Entry 7JPV (electron microscopy, 3.40 A resolution); this record covers chains A and E of the 3 polymer chains in the assembly.

[Chain A]
Name: Voltage-dependent L-type calcium channel subunit alpha-1S
From: Oryctolagus cuniculus
Reference sequence: P07293 (CAC1S_RABIT); numbering as in UniProt (aligned over 1-1873)
Amino-acid sequence (1873 residues; each row starts with the number of its first residue):
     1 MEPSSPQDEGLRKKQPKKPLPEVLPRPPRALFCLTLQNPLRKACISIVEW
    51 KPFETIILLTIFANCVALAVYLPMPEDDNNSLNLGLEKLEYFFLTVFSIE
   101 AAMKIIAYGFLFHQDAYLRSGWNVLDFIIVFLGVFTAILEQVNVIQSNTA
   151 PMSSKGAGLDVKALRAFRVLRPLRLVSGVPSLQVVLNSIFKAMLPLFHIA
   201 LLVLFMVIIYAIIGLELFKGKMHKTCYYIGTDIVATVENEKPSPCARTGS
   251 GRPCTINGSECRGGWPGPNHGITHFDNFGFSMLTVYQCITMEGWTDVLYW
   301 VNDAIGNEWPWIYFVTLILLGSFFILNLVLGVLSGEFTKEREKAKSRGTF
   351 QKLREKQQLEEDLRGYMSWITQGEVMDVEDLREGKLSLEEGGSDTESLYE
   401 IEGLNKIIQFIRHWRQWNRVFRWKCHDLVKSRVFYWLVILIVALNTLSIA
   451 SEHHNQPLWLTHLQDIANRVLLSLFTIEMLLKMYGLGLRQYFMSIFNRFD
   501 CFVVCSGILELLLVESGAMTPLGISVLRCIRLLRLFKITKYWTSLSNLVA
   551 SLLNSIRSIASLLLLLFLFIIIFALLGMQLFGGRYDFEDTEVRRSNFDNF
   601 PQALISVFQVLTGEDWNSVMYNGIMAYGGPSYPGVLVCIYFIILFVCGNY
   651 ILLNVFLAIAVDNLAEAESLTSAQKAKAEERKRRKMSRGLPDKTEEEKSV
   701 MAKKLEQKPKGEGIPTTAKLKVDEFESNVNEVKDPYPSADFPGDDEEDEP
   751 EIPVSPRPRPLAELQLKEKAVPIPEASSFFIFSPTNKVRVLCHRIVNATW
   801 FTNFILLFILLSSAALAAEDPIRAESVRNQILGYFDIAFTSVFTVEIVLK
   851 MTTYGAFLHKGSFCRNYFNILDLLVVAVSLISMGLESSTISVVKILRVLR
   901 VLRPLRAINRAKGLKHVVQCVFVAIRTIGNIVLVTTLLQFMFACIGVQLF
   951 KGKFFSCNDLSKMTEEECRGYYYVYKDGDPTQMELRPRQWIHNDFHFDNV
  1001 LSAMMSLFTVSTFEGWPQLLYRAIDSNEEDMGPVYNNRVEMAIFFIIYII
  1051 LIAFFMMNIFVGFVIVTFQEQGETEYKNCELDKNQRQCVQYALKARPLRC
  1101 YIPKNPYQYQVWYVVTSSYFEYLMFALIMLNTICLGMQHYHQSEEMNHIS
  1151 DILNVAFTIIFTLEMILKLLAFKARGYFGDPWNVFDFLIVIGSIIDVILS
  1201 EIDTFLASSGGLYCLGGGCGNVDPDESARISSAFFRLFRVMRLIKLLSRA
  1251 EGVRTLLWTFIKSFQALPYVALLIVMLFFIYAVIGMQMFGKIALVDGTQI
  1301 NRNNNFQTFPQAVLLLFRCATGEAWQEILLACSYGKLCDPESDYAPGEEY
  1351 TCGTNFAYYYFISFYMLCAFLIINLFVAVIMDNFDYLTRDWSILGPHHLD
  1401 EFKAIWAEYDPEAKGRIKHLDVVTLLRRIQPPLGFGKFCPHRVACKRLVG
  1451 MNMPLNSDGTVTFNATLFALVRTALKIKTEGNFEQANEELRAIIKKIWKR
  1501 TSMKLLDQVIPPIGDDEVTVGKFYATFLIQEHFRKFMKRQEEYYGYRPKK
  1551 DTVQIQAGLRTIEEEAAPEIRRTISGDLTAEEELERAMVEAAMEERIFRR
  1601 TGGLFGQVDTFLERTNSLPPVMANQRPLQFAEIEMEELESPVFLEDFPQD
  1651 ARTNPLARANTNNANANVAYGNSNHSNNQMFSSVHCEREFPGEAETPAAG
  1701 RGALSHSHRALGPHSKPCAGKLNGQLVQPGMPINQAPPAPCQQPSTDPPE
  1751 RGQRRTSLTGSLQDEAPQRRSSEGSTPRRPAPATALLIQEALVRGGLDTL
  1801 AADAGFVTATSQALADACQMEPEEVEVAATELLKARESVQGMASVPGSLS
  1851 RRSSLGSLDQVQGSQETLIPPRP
Unresolved in the structure: 1-31, 108-120, 145-160, 348-432, 674-787, 856-866, 884-891, 1073-1081, 1142-1147, 1207-1231, 1422, 1435-1873
Disulfide bonds: Cys226-Cys254, Cys245-Cys261, Cys957-Cys968, Cys1338-Cys1352
Metal / ion sites: Ca2+: Glu292, Glu614, Glu1014
Residues lining bound ligands:
  - 1,2-Distearoyl-sn-glycerophosphoethanolamine (3PE), molecule 1: Phe62, Cys65, Val66, Ala69, Val70, Phe567, Ile571, Asn599, Phe600, Pro601, Leu604, Ile1046, Ile1047
  - 1,2-Distearoyl-sn-glycerophosphoethanolamine (3PE), molecule 2: Lys162, Ala163, Ala166, Phe167, Val169, Leu170, Phe573, Leu576, Leu580, Arg584, Tyr627, Pro633, Leu636, Val637, Ile639, Tyr640
  - 1,2-Distearoyl-sn-glycerophosphoethanolamine (3PE), molecule 3: Met193, Ala200, Val203, Asn277, Gly279, Phe280, Met282, Leu283, Tyr286, Pro630, Ser631, Tyr632, Val635, Leu636, Cys638, Ile639, Ile642, Ile643, Val646, Cys647
  - 1,2-Distearoyl-sn-glycerophosphoethanolamine (3PE), molecule 4: Phe197, Leu201, Leu204, Ile208, Asn277, Phe278, Gly279, Met282, Thr1132, Ile1133, Gly1136, Met1137, His1139
  - 1,2-Distearoyl-sn-glycerophosphoethanolamine (3PE), molecule 5: Asn307, Glu308, Trp311, Val315, Leu319, Phe323, Phe1264, Ala1271, Ile1274, Val1275, Phe1278, Thr1308, Phe1309, Pro1310, Gln1311, Val1313, Leu1314, Phe1317
  - 1,2-Distearoyl-sn-glycerophosphoethanolamine (3PE), molecule 6: Leu522, Val526, Cys529, Ile530, Leu533, Met941, Phe942, Ile945, Leu949, Glu1040, Met1041, Ile1043, Phe1044, Ile1047, Leu1051
  - 1,2-Distearoyl-sn-glycerophosphoethanolamine (3PE), molecule 7: Phe567, Pro601, Leu604, Phe608, Val1039, Glu1040, Ile1043, Ile1046
  - 1,2-Distearoyl-sn-glycerophosphoethanolamine (3PE), molecule 8: Thr936, Gln939, His996, Leu1001, Ser1002, Met1004, Met1005, Phe1008, Tyr1358, Tyr1359, Ile1362, Ser1363, Met1366, Leu1367, Phe1370
  - 1,2-Distearoyl-sn-glycerophosphoethanolamine (3PE), molecule 9: Pro1181, Trp1182, Val1184, Phe1185, Arg1254, Leu1257, Trp1258, Ile1261
  - 1,2-diacyl-sn-glycero-3-phosphocholine (PC1): Met206, Ile209, Tyr210, Ile213, Leu217, Phe218, Ser250, Ile305, Trp309, Pro310, Ile312, Tyr313, Thr316, Leu320, Ala1233, Phe1234, Leu1237, Met1241, Leu1247
UniProt features mapped onto this chain:
  - region: Gln357 to Glu374 (Binding to the beta subunit), Glu747 to Pro760 (Interaction with STAC, STAC2 and STAC3 (via SH3 domains)), Lys1522 to Glu1542 (Interaction with calmodulin)
  - motif: Thr290 to Gly293 (Selectivity filter of repeat I), Thr612 to Asp615 (Selectivity filter of repeat II), Thr1012 to Gly1015 (Selectivity filter of repeat III), Thr1321 to Ala1324 (Selectivity filter of repeat IV)
  - binding site (Ca(2+)): Glu292, Glu614, Glu1014
  - site: Phe1690, Pro1691 (Cleavage)
  - modified residue: Ser393 (Phosphoserine), Ser397 (Phosphoserine), Ser687 (Phosphoserine), Ser1575 (Phosphoserine), Thr1579 (Phosphothreonine), Ser1617 (Phosphoserine)
  - glycosylation (N-linked (GlcNAc...) asparagine): Asn79, Asn257
  - mutagenesis: Ile752 to Pro753 (Loss of interaction with STAC2 and STAC3 and strongly decreased channel activity; when associated with A-757), Pro756 to Pro758 (Loss of interaction with STAC3), Arg757 (R757A: Loss of interaction with STAC2 and STAC3 and strongly decreased channel activity; when associated with 752-AA-753), Arg1086 (R1086H: Shifts the threshold potential to more negative values and lowers the concentration threshold for channel activation by caffeine)
Reported in the primary citation:
  - mutagenesis - Y1048A (1,000-fold), Y1048F: decreased binding to DHP (citing earlier work)

[Chain E]
Name: Voltage-dependent calcium channel gamma-1 subunit
From: Oryctolagus cuniculus
Reference sequence: P19518 (CCG1_RABIT); residue numbers follow UniProt; this construct covers 1-222
Amino-acid sequence (222 residues; each row starts with the number of its first residue):
     1 MSPTEAPKVRVTLFCILVGIVLAMTAVVSDHWAVLSPHMENHNTTCEAAH
    51 FGLWRICTKRIALGEDRSCGPITLPGEKNCSYFRHFNPGESSEIFEFTTQ
   101 KEYSISAAAISVFSLGFLIMGTICALMAFRKKRDYLLRPASMFYVFAGLC
   151 LFVSLEVMRQSVKRMIDSEDTVWIEYYYSWSFACACAAFVLLFLGGISLL
   201 LFSLPRMPQNPWESCMDAEPEH
Unresolved in the structure: 32-103, 166-173, 220-222
Residues lining bound ligands:
  - 1,2-Distearoyl-sn-glycerophosphoethanolamine (3PE): Leu204, Glu213, Ser214, Cys215
  - 1,2-diacyl-sn-glycero-3-phosphocholine (PC1): Phe152, Glu156, Gln160
UniProt features mapped onto this chain:
  - glycosylation (N-linked (GlcNAc...) asparagine): Asn43, Asn79

[Interface between chain A and chain E]
Pairs across the interface (40):
  Trp309(A) with Phe152(E), hydrophobic
  Gln1090(A) with Trp212(E)
  Tyr1091(A) with Pro211(E); Trp212(E), hydrophobic
  Lys1094(A) with Trp212(E)
  Arg1096(A) with Asp217(E); Ala218(E), hydrogen bond (side chain-backbone)
  Leu1098(A) with Asp217(E)
  Arg1099(A) with Ala218(E)
  Ala1174(A) with Tyr135(E)
  Arg1175(A) with Tyr135(E)
  Phe1178(A) with Arg138(E), hydrogen bond (backbone-side chain); Pro139(E), hydrophobic
  Gly1179(A) with Met216(E)
  Pro1181(A) with Cys215(E), hydrophobic
  Val1184(A) with Met142(E)
  Phe1187(A) with Met142(E), hydrophobic; Phe143(E), hydrophobic
  Leu1188(A) with Met142(E), hydrophobic; Phe146(E)
  Ile1191(A) with Phe117(E), hydrophobic; Phe146(E), hydrophobic
  Gly1192(A) with Phe146(E)
  Ile1195(A) with Phe117(E), hydrophobic
  Ile1198(A) with Phe113(E), hydrophobic
  Ile1202(A) with Ser106(E); Ala109(E), hydrophobic
  Ser1232(A) with Val153(E); Glu156(E)
  Phe1234(A) with Leu149(E), hydrophobic
  Phe1235(A) with Leu149(E); Val153(E), hydrophobic
  Phe1238(A) with Phe146(E), hydrophobic
  Trp1258(A) with Pro208(E), hydrophobic; Asn210(E); Glu213(E)
  Ile1261(A) with Met207(E), hydrophobic
  Lys1262(A) with Gln209(E)
  Gln1265(A) with Gln209(E)
  Lys1403(A) with Trp212(E), hydrogen bond (side chain-backbone)
Interface residues without a listed pair, chain A (36 interface residues in all): Tyr1101, Lys1173, Asp1180, Leu1199, Leu1206, Ala1266, Asp1400
Interface residues without a listed pair, chain E (30 interface residues in all): Ile105, Ile110, Leu200, Leu204, Ser214

[In short]
Chain A and chain E form an interface of 36 and 30 residues respectively; the contacts include 3 hydrogen
bonds. Among the polar pairs are Arg1096(A)-Ala218(E), Phe1178(A)-Arg138(E) and Lys1403(A)-Trp212(E). The
paper reports that Y1048A and Y1048F of chain A reduce binding to DHP.
Chain A is Voltage-dependent L-type calcium channel subunit alpha-1S and chain E is Voltage-dependent calcium
channel gamma-1 subunit, both from Oryctolagus cuniculus; the structure, Rabbit Cav1.1 in the presence of 1
micromolar (S)-(-)-Bay K8644 in nanodiscs at 3.4 Angstrom resolution, was determined by electron microscopy
together with 7JPK, 7JPL, 7JPW and 7JPX from the same study.
